Entry 7BOD (electron microscopy, 2.88 A resolution); this record covers chains A and T of the 13 polymer chains in the assembly.

# Chain A
Molecule: 16S rRNA (body domain of 30S subunit)
Source organism: Escherichia coli (strain K12)
Sequence (1542 nucleotides; each row starts with the number of its first residue):
     1 AAAUUGAAGA GUUUGAUCAU GGCUCAGAUU GAACGCUGGC GGCAGGCCUA ACACAUGCAA
    61 GUCGAACGGU AACAGGAAGA AGCUUGCUUC UUUGCUGACG AGUGGCGGAC GGGUGAGUAA
   121 UGUCUGGGAA ACUGCCUGAU GGAGGGGGAU AACUACUGGA AACGGUAGCU AAUACCGCAU
   181 AACGUCGCAA GACCAAAGAG GGGGACCUUC GGGCCUCUUG CCAUCGGAUG UGCCCAGAUG
   241 GGAUUAGCUA GUAGGUGGGG UAACGGCUCA CCUAGGCGAC GAUCCCUAGC UGGUCUGAGA
   301 GGAUGACCAG CCACACUGGA ACUGAGACAC GGUCCAGACU CCUACGGGAG GCAGCAGUGG
   361 GGAAUAUUGC ACAAUGGGCG CAAGCCUGAU GCAGCCAUGC CGCGUGUAUG AAGAAGGCCU
   421 UCGGGUUGUA AAGUACUUUC AGCGGGGAGG AAGGGAGUAA AGUUAAUACC UUUGCUCAUU
   481 GACGUUACCC GCAGAAGAAG CACCGGCUAA CUCCGUGCCA GCAGCCXCGG UAAUACGGAG
   541 GGUGCAAGCG UUAAUCGGAA UUACUGGGCG UAAAGCGCAC GCAGGCGGUU UGUUAAGUCA
   601 GAUGUGAAAU CCCCGGGCUC AACCUGGGAA CUGCAUCUGA UACUGGCAAG CUUGAGUCUC
   661 GUAGAGGGGG GUAGAAUUCC AGGUGUAGCG GUGAAAUGCG UAGAGAUCUG GAGGAAUACC
   721 GGUGGCGAAG GCGGCCCCCU GGACGAAGAC UGACGCUCAG GUGCGAAAGC GUGGGGAGCA
   781 AACAGGAUUA GAUACCCUGG UAGUCCACGC CGUAAACGAU GUCGACUUGG AGGUUGUGCC
   841 CUUGAGGCGU GGCUUCCGGA GCUAACGCGU UAAGUCGACC GCCUGGGGAG UACGGCCGCA
   901 AGGUUAAAAC UCAAAUGAAU UGACGGGGGC CCGCACAAGC GGUGGAGCAU GUGGUUUAAU
   961 UCGAUGXAAC GCGAAGAACC UUACCUGGUC UUGACAUCCA CGGAAGUUUU CAGAGAUGAG
  1021 AAUGUGCCUU CGGGAACCGU GAGACAGGUG CUGCAUGGCU GUCGUCAGCU CGUGUUGUGA
  1081 AAUGUUGGGU UAAGUCCCGC AACGAGCGCA ACCCUUAUCC UUUGUUGCCA GCGGUCCGGC
  1141 CGGGAACUCA AAGGAGACUG CCAGUGAUAA ACUGGAGGAA GGUGGGGAUG ACGUCAAGUC
  1201 AUCAUGGCCC UUACGACCAG GGCUACACAC GUGCUACAAU GGCGCAUACA AAGAGAAGCG
  1261 ACCUCGCGAG AGCAAGCGGA CCUCAUAAAG UGCGUCGUAG UCCGGAUUGG AGUCUGCAAC
  1321 UCGACUCCAU GAAGUCGGAA UCGCUAGUAA UCGUGGAUCA GAAUGCCACG GUGAAUACGU
  1381 UCCCGGGCCU UGUACACACC GCCCGUXACA CCAUGGGAGU GGGUUGCAAA AGAAGUAGGU
  1441 AGCUUAACCU UCGGGAGGGC GCUUACCACU UUGUGAUUCA UGACUGGGGU GAAGUCGUAA
  1501 CAAGGUAACC GUAGGGGAAC CUGCGGUUGG AUCACCUCCU UA
Unresolved in the structure: 931-1386, 1535-1542
Modified / non-standard residues: PSU (pseudouridine-5'-monophosphate) at position 516, G7M (N7-methyl-guanosine-5'-monophosphate) at position 527, 2MG (2N-methylguanosine-5'-monophosphate) at position 966, 5MC (5-methylcytidine-5'-monophosphate) at position 967, 2MG (2N-methylguanosine-5'-monophosphate) at position 1207, 4OC (4n,o2'-methylcytidine-5'-monophosphate) at position 1402, 5MC (5-methylcytidine-5'-monophosphate) at position 1407, UR3 (3-methyluridine-5'-monophoshate) at position 1498, 2MG (2N-methylguanosine-5'-monophosphate) at position 1516, MA6 (6N-dimethyladenosine-5'-monophoshate) at position 1518, MA6 (6N-dimethyladenosine-5'-monophoshate) at position 1519
Covalent attachments: covalent link G791/UR3_1498
Ion coordination: Mg2+ site 1 near G21 (its only coordinating residue here); Mg2+ site 2 near A53 (its only coordinating residue here); Mg2+ site 3: A59, U387; Mg2+ site 4 near G100 (its only coordinating residue here); Mg2+ site 5: A109, G331; Mg2+ site 6: A116, G117, G289; Mg2+ site 7: G145, A197; Mg2+ site 8 near A171 (its only coordinating residue here); Mg2+ site 9: A174, C175; Mg2+ site 10: U180, A195; Mg2+ site 11: G299, G558; Mg2+ site 12 near A306 (its only coordinating residue here); 29 more Mg2+ sites not listed
Reported in the primary citation:
  - contacts within the chain: U921/A1396, A923/U1393, A1507/G1530 (pi stacking)
  - conformationally variable residues: U1393 to A1396

# Chain T
Molecule: 30S ribosomal protein S20
Source organism: Escherichia coli (strain K12)
UniProtKB: P0A7U7 (RS20_ECOLI); numbering as in UniProt (aligned over 1-87)
Chain sequence (87 residues; numbered 1 to 87; the number before each row is that of its first residue):
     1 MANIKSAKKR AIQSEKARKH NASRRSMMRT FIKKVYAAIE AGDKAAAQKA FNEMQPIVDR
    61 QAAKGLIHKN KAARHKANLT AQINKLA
Unresolved in the structure: 1

# Chain A / chain T interface
Contacting residue pairs - 90 pairs, chain A then chain T:
  A60(A) / Ile-4(T)  phosphate contact
  G61(A) / Ile-4(T)  phosphate contact
  G61(A) / Ser-6(T)  base contact
  A101(A) / Lys-5(T)  salt bridge to the phosphate
  G102(A) / Lys-5(T)  salt bridge to the phosphate
  U103(A) / Lys-9(T)  salt bridge to the phosphate
  G104(A) / Lys-9(T)  salt bridge to the phosphate
  G104(A) / Gln-13(T)  phosphate contact
  G104(A) / Lys-16(T)  salt bridge to the phosphate
  C106(A) / Arg-10(T)  base contact
  G107(A) / Ser-6(T)  base contact
  G107(A) / Arg-10(T)  hydrogen bond to the base
  G108(A) / Arg-10(T)  hydrogen bond to the base
  A131(A) / Asn-70(T)  phosphate contact
  C132(A) / His-68(T)  hydrogen bond to the phosphate
  C132(A) / Asn-70(T)  hydrogen bond to the phosphate
  U133(A) / His-68(T)  salt bridge to the phosphate
  A174(A) / Lys-16(T)  sugar contact
  C175(A) / His-20(T)  hydrogen bond to the phosphate
  C176(A) / His-20(T)  salt bridge to the phosphate
  C176(A) / Arg-24(T)  salt bridge to the phosphate
  C176(A) / Lys-64(T)  salt bridge to the phosphate
  G177(A) / Arg-24(T)  salt bridge to the phosphate
  G177(A) / Arg-60(T)  phosphate contact
  G177(A) / Gln-61(T)  phosphate contact
  G177(A) / Lys-64(T)  salt bridge to the phosphate
  C178(A) / Arg-60(T)  salt bridge to the phosphate
  G184(A) / Asp-59(T)  base contact
  U185(A) / Ala-73(T)  phosphate contact
  U185(A) / Lys-76(T)  hydrogen bond to the sugar
  C186(A) / Ala-73(T)  sugar contact
  C186(A) / Lys-76(T)  sugar contact
  C186(A) / Ala-77(T)  phosphate contact
  C186(A) / Thr-80(T)  sugar contact
  G187(A) / Ala-77(T)  phosphate contact
  G187(A) / Thr-80(T)  sugar contact
  A192(A) / Gln-55(T)  hydrogen bond to the base
  C193(A) / Gln-55(T)  sugar contact
  C193(A) / Pro-56(T)  phosphate contact
  C193(A) / Asp-59(T)  base contact
  C194(A) / Pro-56(T)  sugar contact
  C194(A) / Asp-59(T)  sugar contact
  C194(A) / Arg-60(T)  salt bridge to the phosphate
  C194(A) / Ala-63(T)  sugar contact
  A195(A) / Arg-60(T)  salt bridge to the phosphate
  A196(A) / Lys-64(T)  salt bridge to the phosphate
  U224(A) / Lys-69(T)  salt bridge to the phosphate
  G258(A) / Gln-82(T)  hydrogen bond to the phosphate
  G259(A) / Tyr-36(T)  hydrogen bond to the phosphate
  G259(A) / Asn-78(T)  phosphate contact
  G259(A) / Gln-82(T)  phosphate contact
  G260(A) / His-75(T)  phosphate contact
  U261(A) / Lys-71(T)  salt bridge to the phosphate
  U261(A) / Arg-74(T)  salt bridge to the phosphate
  A262(A) / His-68(T)  sugar contact
  A262(A) / Asn-70(T)  hydrogen bond to the sugar
  A262(A) / Arg-74(T)  salt bridge to the phosphate
  A263(A) / Asn-70(T)  phosphate contact
  A263(A) / Arg-74(T)  salt bridge to the phosphate
  C322(A) / Arg-18(T)  sugar contact
  U323(A) / Ser-14(T)  hydrogen bond to the sugar
  U323(A) / Ala-17(T)  phosphate contact
  U323(A) / Arg-18(T)  sugar contact
  U323(A) / Asn-21(T)  hydrogen bond to the phosphate
  U323(A) / Arg-25(T)  salt bridge to the phosphate
  G324(A) / Asn-21(T)  hydrogen bond to the phosphate
  G331(A) / Asn-3(T)  hydrogen bond to the sugar
  G332(A) / Ala-2(T)  phosphate contact
  G332(A) / Asn-3(T)  hydrogen bond to the phosphate
  G332(A) / Ile-4(T)  hydrogen bond to the phosphate
  G332(A) / Ala-7(T)  phosphate contact
  G332(A) / Ala-11(T)  sugar contact
  U333(A) / Ala-2(T)  hydrogen bond to the phosphate
  G351(A) / Asn-3(T)  phosphate contact
  U1436(A) / Arg-18(T)  salt bridge to the phosphate
  A1437(A) / Arg-29(T)  salt bridge to the phosphate
  G1438(A) / Arg-29(T)  salt bridge to the phosphate
  G1438(A) / Lys-33(T)  hydrogen bond to the phosphate
  G1439(A) / Lys-33(T)  salt bridge to the phosphate
  A1456(A) / Lys-34(T)  phosphate contact
  G1457(A) / Met-27(T)  sugar contact
  G1457(A) / Thr-30(T)  phosphate contact
  G1457(A) / Phe-31(T)  sugar contact
  G1457(A) / Lys-34(T)  salt bridge to the phosphate
  G1458(A) / Ser-23(T)  hydrogen bond to the sugar
  G1458(A) / Ser-26(T)  phosphate contact
  G1458(A) / Met-27(T)  phosphate contact
  G1458(A) / Thr-30(T)  hydrogen bond to the phosphate
  G1459(A) / Ala-22(T)  phosphate contact
  G1459(A) / Ser-26(T)  hydrogen bond to the phosphate
Other interface residues (no listed pair), chain A (51 interface residues in all): G105, C225, A1447
Other interface residues (no listed pair), chain T (48 interface residues in all): Glu-15

# Summary
51 residues of chain A and 48 residues of chain T are in contact, with 21 hydrogen bonds and 26 salt bridges.
Polar contacts include G107(A)/Arg-10(T), G108(A)/Arg-10(T) and A192(A)/Gln-55(T). The Mg2+ site 3 is built by
A59(A) and U387(A). From the paper: conformational variability at U1393(A); contacts within the chain
involving U921(A), A1396(A) and A923(A) among others.
Chain A is 16S rRNA (body domain of 30S subunit) and chain T is 30S ribosomal protein S20, both from
Escherichia coli (strain K12); the structure, Bacterial 30S ribosomal subunit assembly complex state M (body
domain), was determined by electron microscopy, deposited together with 7AF3, 7AF5, 7AF8, 7AFA, 7AFD, 7AFH and
17 further entries.
